Entry 7YMF (X-ray diffraction, 2.30 A resolution); this record covers chains A and B.

== Chain A ==
Protein: ATP-dependent RNA helicase DDX3X
Organism: Homo sapiens
Notes: EC 3.6.4.13
UniProtKB: O00571 (DDX3X_HUMAN); residue numbers follow UniProt; this construct covers 133-414
Chain sequence (303 residues; numbered 112 to 414; the number before each row is that of its first residue):
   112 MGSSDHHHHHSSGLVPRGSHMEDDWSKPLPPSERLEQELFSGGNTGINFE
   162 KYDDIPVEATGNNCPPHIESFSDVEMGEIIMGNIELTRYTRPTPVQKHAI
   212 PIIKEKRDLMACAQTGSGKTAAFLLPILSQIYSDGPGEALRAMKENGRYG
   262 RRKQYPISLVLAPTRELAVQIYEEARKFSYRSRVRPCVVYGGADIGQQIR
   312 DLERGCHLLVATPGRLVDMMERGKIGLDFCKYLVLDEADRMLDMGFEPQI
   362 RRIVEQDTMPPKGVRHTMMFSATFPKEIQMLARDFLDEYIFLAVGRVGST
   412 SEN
Unresolved in the structure: 112-133, 254-263, 407-414
Sequence notes: initiating methionine (112); expression tag (113-132)
Swiss-Prot annotation at these positions:
  - region: Pro139 to Gly172 (Interaction with CHUK), Ala250 to Arg259 (Involved in stimulation of ATPase activity by DNA and RNA, nucleic acid binding and unwinding and HIV-1 replication)
  - motif: Glu180 to Lys208 (Q motif), Asp347 to Asp350 (DEAD box)
  - binding site (ATP): Tyr200 to Gln207, Ala224 to Thr231
  - modified residue (Phosphoserine): Ser181, Ser183, Ser240, Ser269
  - cross-link: Lys215 (Glycyl lysine isopeptide (Lys-Gly) (interchain with G-Cter in SUMO2))
  - natural variant: Ile214 (I214T: In MRXSSB), Ala233 (A233V: In MRXSSB; deletion: In MRXSSB), Leu235 (L235P: In MRXSSB), Arg294 (R294T: In a breast cancer sample), Val300 (V300F: In MRXSSB), Arg326 (R326H: In MRXSSB), Arg351 (R351Q: In MRXSSB), Arg362 (R362C: In MRXSSB), Arg376 (R376C: In MRXSSB), Leu392 (L392P: In MRXSSB)
  - mutagenesis: Lys138 (K138R: Partial loss of ubiquitination by RNF39), Pro142 to Glu144 (Loss of interaction with TRAF3, reduced TRAF3 'K-63'-linked autoubiquitination), Ser152 (S152A: Reduces total phosphorylation by 60%. No effect on interaction with IKBKE), Lys162 (K162R: Partial loss of ubiquitination by RNF39), Ser181 (S181A: Greatly impairs phosphorylation by TBK1 and fails to synergize with TBK1 in IFNB1 induction; when associated with A-183; A-240 and A-269), Ser183 (S183A: Greatly impairs phosphorylation by TBK1 and fails to synergize with TBK1 in IFN-beta induction; when associated with A-181; A-240 and A-269), Tyr200 (Y200A: No effect on general translation; when associated with A-207; A-230; A-347 and A-348), Gln207 (Q207A: Does not promote the translation of HIV-1 RNA. No effect on general translation; when associated with A-200; A-230: A-347 and A-348), Lys230 (K230A: No effect on general translation; when associated with A-200; A-207; A-347 and A-348; K230E: Complete loss of ATPase and RNA-unwinding activities. Loss of HIV-1 mRNA nuclear export ...), Ser240 (S240A: Greatly impairs phosphorylation by TBK1 and fails to synergize with TBK1 in IFN-beta induction; when associated with A-181; A-183 and A-269), Ser269 (S269A: Greatly impairs phosphorylation by TBK1 and fails to synergize with TBK1 in IFN-beta induction; when associated with A-181; A-183 and A-240), Thr275 to Glu277 (Increased NF-kappa-B-mediated transcriptional activity, contrary to wild-type which is inhibitory in this experimental setting), 5 further mutagenesis entries in UniProt

== Chain B ==
Protein: ATP-dependent RNA helicase DDX3X
Organism: Homo sapiens
Notes: EC 3.6.4.13
UniProtKB: O00571 (DDX3X_HUMAN); residue numbers follow UniProt; this construct covers 415-584
Chain sequence (178 residues; numbered 415 to 592; the number before each row is that of its first residue):
   415 ITQKVVWVEESDKRSFLLDLLNATGKDSLTLVFVDPKKGADSLEDFLYHE
   465 GYACTSIHGDRSQRDREEALHQFRSGKSPILVATAVAARGLDISNVKHVI
   515 NFDLPSDIEEYVHRIGRTGRVGNLGLATSFFNERNINITKDLLDLLVEAK
   565 QEVPSWLENMAYEHHYKGSSLEHHHHHH
Unresolved in the structure: 529-536, 577-592
Sequence notes: engineered mutation Asp449 (Glu in O00571), Pro450 (Thr in O00571); expression tag (585-592)
Swiss-Prot annotation at these positions:
  - modified residue: Ser429 (Phosphoserine), Thr438 (Phosphothreonine), Ser442 (Phosphoserine), Ser456 (Phosphoserine), Thr469 (Phosphothreonine), Ser470 (Phosphoserine), Ser520 (Phosphoserine), Thr542 (Phosphothreonine), Ser543 (Phosphoserine)
  - natural variant: Gln417 (Q417P: In MRXSSB), Arg475 (R475G: In MRXSSB), Arg480 (R480S: In MRXSSB), Arg488 (R488H: In MRXSSB), Ile507 (I507T: In MRXSSB), Asn509 (N509I: In MRXSSB), Ile514 (I514T: In MRXSSB), Arg528 (R528H: In medulloblastoma), Arg534 (R534H: In MRXSSB), Leu560 (deletion: In MRXSSB), Pro568 (P568L: In MRXSSB)
  - mutagenesis: Ser429 (S429A: Impairs phosphorylation by TBK1 and fails to synergize with TBK1 in IFN-beta induction; when associated with A-438; A-442; A-456 and A-520), Thr438 (T438A: Impairs phosphorylation by TBK1 and fails to synergize with TBK1 in IFN-beta induction; when associated with A-429; A-442; A-456 and A-520), Ser442 (S442A: Impairs phosphorylation by TBK1 and fails to synergize with TBK1 in IFN-beta induction; when associated with A-429; A-438; A-456 and A-520), Ser456 (S456A: Impairs phosphorylation by TBK1 and fails to synergize with TBK1 in IFN-beta induction; when associated with A-429; A-438; A-442 and A-520), Ser520 (S520A: Impairs phosphorylation by TBK1 and fails to synergize with TBK1 in IFN-beta induction; when associated with A-429; A-438; A-442 and A-456)

== How chain A and chain B interact ==
Residue-residue contacts (17):
  Glu249(A) - Trp421(B)
  Glu249(A) - Glu423(B)
  Glu249(A) - Glu547(B)
  Ala250(A) - Trp421(B)
  Ala250(A) - Met574(B)
  Tyr266(A) - Ser569(B)
  Tyr266(A) - Trp570(B)
  Asp339(A) - Trp570(B)  hydrogen bond
  Phe340(A) - Trp421(B)  hydrophobic
  Phe340(A) - Trp570(B)  hydrophobic
  Lys342(A) - Asp426(B)  salt bridge
  Pro372(A) - Phe430(B)
  Pro372(A) - Asp433(B)
  Gly374(A) - Ser429(B)
  Val375(A) - Asp426(B)
  Val375(A) - Ser429(B)
  Val375(A) - Phe430(B)
Interface residues without a listed pair, chain A (13 interface residues in all): Gly248, Ala253, Pro371, Lys373

== Overview ==
13 residues of chain A face 10 of chain B across their interface; the contacts include 1 hydrogen bond and 1
salt bridge. Polar pairs include Lys342(A)-Asp426(B) and Asp339(A)-Trp570(B).
Chain A is ATP-dependent RNA helicase DDX3X and chain B is ATP-dependent RNA helicase DDX3X, both from Homo
sapiens; the structure, Crystal Structure of DDX3X449_450ET>DP, was determined by X-ray diffraction.
